Entry 8XXV (electron microscopy, 2.33 A resolution); this record covers chains A and B of the 5 polymer chains in the assembly.

== Chain A ==
Protein: Prostaglandin D2 receptor 2
From: Homo sapiens
UniProtKB: Q9Y5Y4 (PD2R2_HUMAN); residue numbers follow UniProt; this construct covers 1-348
Amino-acid sequence (348 residues; numbered 1 to 348; the number before each row is that of its first residue):
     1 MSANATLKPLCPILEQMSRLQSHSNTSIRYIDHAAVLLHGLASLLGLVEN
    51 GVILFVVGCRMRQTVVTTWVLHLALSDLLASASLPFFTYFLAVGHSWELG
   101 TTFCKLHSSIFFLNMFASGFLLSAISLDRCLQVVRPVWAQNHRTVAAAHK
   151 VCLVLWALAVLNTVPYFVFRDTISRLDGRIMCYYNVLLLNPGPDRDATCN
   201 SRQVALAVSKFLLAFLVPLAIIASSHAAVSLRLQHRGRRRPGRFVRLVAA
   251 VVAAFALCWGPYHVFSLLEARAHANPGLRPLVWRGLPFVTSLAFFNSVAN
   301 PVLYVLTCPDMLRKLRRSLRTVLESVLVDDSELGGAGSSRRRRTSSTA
Not modelled in the structure: 1-9, 31-32, 172-180, 323-348
Curated features (UniProtKB/Swiss-Prot):
  - motif: Asp330 to Leu333 (Involved in the recycling of CRTH2)
  - modified residue (Phosphoserine): Ser331, Ser345
  - glycosylation (N-linked (GlcNAc...) asparagine): Asn4, Asn25
  - mutagenesis: Asp330 (D330A: 45% increases internalization of PTGDR2), Ser331 (S331A: 45% increases internalization of PTGDR2), Glu332 (E332A: 45% increases internalization of PTGDR2), Leu333 (L333A: 45% increase in internalization of PTGDR2), Thr347 (T347A: Decreases in PKC-induced internalization of PTGDR2)
Cystine bridges: Cys11-Cys199
Small-molecule neighbours:
  - A1D5Q ([(2R)-1-hexadecanoyloxy-3-[oxidanyl-[(2S,3R,5R,6S)-2,3,4,5,6-pentakis(oxidanyl)cyclohexyl]oxy-phosphoryl]oxy-propan-2-yl] (Z)-octadec-9-enoate): Phe120, Ser123, Ala124, Leu127, Asp128, Leu131, Trp138, His142, Arg143, Thr144, Ala147, Ala148, Lys150, Val151, Val154, Leu155, Ile221
  - indomethacin (IMN): Ser83, Phe87, His107, Ser108, Phe111, Tyr183, Tyr184, Lys210, Tyr262, Leu286, Pro287, Thr290, Phe294

== Chain B ==
Protein: Guanine nucleotide-binding protein G(i) subunit alpha-1
From: Homo sapiens
UniProtKB: P63096 (GNAI1_HUMAN); residues 1-354 here = UniProt positions 1-354
Amino-acid sequence (354 residues; numbered 1 to 354; the number before each row is that of its first residue):
     1 MGCTLSAEDKAAVERSKMIDRNLREDGEKAAREVKLLLLGAGESGKNTIV
    51 KQMKIIHEAGYSEEECKQYKAVVYSNTIQSIIAIIRAMGRLKIDFGDSAR
   101 ADDARQLFVLAGAAEEGFMTAELAGVIKRLWKDSGVQACFNRSREYQLND
   151 SAAYYLNDLDRIAQPNYIPTQQDVLRTRVKTTGIVETHFTFKDLHFKMFD
   201 VGAQRSERKKWIHCFEGVTAIIFCVALSDYDLVLAEDEEMNRMHASMKLF
   251 DSICNNKWFTDTSIILFLNKKDLFEEKIKKSPLTICYPEYAGSNTYEEAA
   301 AYIQCQFEDLNKRKDTKEIYTHFTCSTDTKNVQFVFDAVTDVIIKNNLKD
   351 CGLF
Not modelled in the structure: 1-3, 58-180, 236-238
Construct notes: engineered mutation Asn47 (Ser in P63096), Ala203 (Gly in P63096), Ala245 (Glu in P63096), Ser326 (Ala in P63096)
Curated features (UniProtKB/Swiss-Prot):
  - region: Lys35 to Lys46, Thr48 (G1 motif), Asp173 to Thr181 (G2 motif), Phe196 to Gly202, Gln204, Arg205 (G3 motif), Ile265 to Asp272 (G4 motif), Thr324, Cys325, Thr327 to Thr329 (G5 motif)
  - binding site (GTP): Glu43 to Lys46, Thr48, Ser151, Leu175 to Thr181, Asp200 to Gly202, Gln204, Asn269 to Asp272
  - binding site (Mg(2+)): Thr181
  - modified residue: Arg178 (ADP-ribosylarginine), Gln204 (Deamidated glutamine), Cys351 (ADP-ribosylcysteine)
  - lipidation: Gly2 (N-myristoyl glycine), Cys3 (S-palmitoyl cysteine)
  - natural variant: Gly40 (G40C: In NEDHISB; G40R: In NEDHISB), Gly45 (G45D: In NEDHISB), Thr48 (T48I: In NEDHISB; T48K: In NEDHISB), Gln52 (Q52P: In NEDHISB), Ser75 (deletion: In NEDHISB; uncertain significance), Gln172 (deletion: In NEDHISB), Asp173 (D173V: In NEDHISB), Glu186 to Phe189 (deletion: In NEDHISB; uncertain significance), Cys224 (C224Y: In NEDHISB), Lys270 (K270N: In NEDHISB; K270R: In NEDHISB), Asp272 (D272G: In NEDHISB), Val332 (V332E: In NEDHISB; uncertain significance)
  - mutagenesis: Gly42 (G42R: Abolishes switch to an activated conformation and dissociation from beta and gamma subunits upon GTP binding. Abolishes interaction with RGS family members), Glu116 (E116L: Enhances interaction (inactive GDP-bound) with RGS14), Gln147 (Q147L: Enhances interaction (inactive GDP-bound) with RGS14)

== Chain A / chain B interface ==
Contacting residue pairs (38):
  Arg129(A) - Cys351(B)  hydrogen bond (side chain-backbone)
  Arg129(A) - Leu353(B)
  Gln132(A) - Ile344(B)
  Gln132(A) - Asn347(B)
  Val133(A) - Ile344(B)
  Val133(A) - Leu348(B)  hydrophobic
  Pro136(A) - Ile344(B)  hydrophobic
  Val137(A) - Lys192(B)
  Val137(A) - Asp193(B)
  Val137(A) - Leu194(B)  hydrophobic
  Val137(A) - Phe336(B)  hydrophobic
  Gln140(A) - Ala31(B)  hydrogen bond (side chain-backbone)
  Gln140(A) - Arg32(B)
  Gln140(A) - Ile343(B)
  Asn141(A) - Arg32(B)  hydrogen bond (backbone-side chain)
  Asn141(A) - Asp193(B)  hydrogen bond (side chain-backbone)
  Thr144(A) - Arg32(B)
  Val145(A) - Glu28(B)
  Leu233(A) - Leu348(B)  hydrophobic
  Leu233(A) - Phe354(B)  hydrophobic
  Arg236(A) - Thr340(B)  hydrogen bond
  Arg236(A) - Asp341(B)  salt bridge
  Arg238(A) - Glu318(B)  salt bridge
  Arg238(A) - Tyr320(B)  hydrogen bond
  Arg238(A) - Asp341(B)  salt bridge
  Arg238(A) - Lys345(B)
  Arg239(A) - Phe354(B)
  Pro241(A) - Phe354(B)
  Arg243(A) - Gly352(B)  hydrogen bond (side chain-backbone)
  Arg243(A) - Leu353(B)  hydrogen bond (side chain-backbone)
  Arg243(A) - Phe354(B)  hydrogen bond (side chain-backbone)
  Phe244(A) - Leu353(B)  hydrophobic
  Leu247(A) - Gly352(B)
  Thr307(A) - Gly352(B)
  Cys308(A) - Asp350(B)  hydrogen bond (side chain-backbone)
  Cys308(A) - Cys351(B)  hydrogen bond (side chain-backbone)
  Cys308(A) - Gly352(B)
  Pro309(A) - Lys349(B)
Other interface residues (no listed pair), chain A (23 interface residues in all): His142, Arg143, Asp310
Other interface residues (no listed pair), chain B (25 interface residues in all): Glu33, Val34, Asp337

== Overview ==
Chain A and chain B form an interface of 23 and 25 residues respectively; the contacts include 11 hydrogen
bonds and 3 salt bridges. Polar contacts include Arg236(A)-Asp341(B), Arg238(A)-Glu318(B) and
Arg238(A)-Asp341(B). Chain A binds compound A1D5Q and indomethacin.
Chain A is Prostaglandin D2 receptor 2 and chain B is Guanine nucleotide-binding protein G(i) subunit alpha-1,
both from Homo sapiens; the structure, Cryo-EM Structure of the Prostaglandin D2 Receptor 2-indomethacin
Coupled to G Protein, was determined by electron microscopy, deposited together with 8XXU and 9IYB.
